2A3G - chains C and D of the 4 polymer chains in the assembly; structure by X-ray diffraction, 2.25 A resolution.

# Chain C
Protein: Insulin
From: Bos taurus
Notes: fragment: insulin A chain, residues 85-105
Reference sequence: P01317 (INS_BOVIN); residues 1-21 here correspond to UniProt positions 85-105 (UniProt number = residue number + 84)
Amino-acid sequence (21 residues; row label = number of the first residue in the row):
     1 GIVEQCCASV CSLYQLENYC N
Disulfides: C6-C11

# Chain D
Protein: Insulin
From: Bos taurus
Notes: fragment: insulin B chain, residues 25-54
Reference sequence: P01317 (INS_BOVIN); residues 1-30 here correspond to UniProt positions 25-54 (UniProt number = residue number + 24)
Amino-acid sequence (30 residues; each row starts with the number of its first residue):
     1 FVNQHLCGSH LVEALYLVCG ERGFFYTPKA
Metal / ion sites: Zn2+ near H10 (its only coordinating residue here)

# Chain C / chain D interface
Disulfides between the chains: C7(C)-C7(D), C20(C)-C19(D)
Contacting residue pairs - 37 pairs, chain C then chain D:
  G1(C) - A30(D)
  I2(C) - L11(D)  hydrophobic
  I2(C) - L15(D)  hydrophobic
  C6(C) - Q4(D)
  C6(C) - H5(D)
  C6(C) - L6(D)  hydrogen bond (backbone-backbone)
  C6(C) - L11(D)  hydrophobic
  C7(C) - H5(D)  hydrogen bond (backbone-side chain)
  C7(C) - L6(D)
  C7(C) - C7(D)  disulfide
  A8(C) - H5(D)
  S9(C) - H5(D)  hydrogen bond (backbone-side chain)
  V10(C) - N3(D)
  V10(C) - Q4(D)
  V10(C) - H5(D)
  C11(C) - N3(D)
  C11(C) - Q4(D)  hydrogen bond (backbone-backbone)
  S12(C) - N3(D)
  L13(C) - F1(D)  hydrophobic
  L13(C) - V18(D)
  Y14(C) - F1(D)
  L16(C) - L11(D)  hydrophobic
  L16(C) - A14(D)  hydrophobic
  L16(C) - L15(D)
  E17(C) - V18(D)
  E17(C) - R22(D)  salt bridge
  N18(C) - F25(D)
  Y19(C) - L15(D)  hydrophobic
  Y19(C) - F24(D)
  Y19(C) - F25(D)  hydrogen bond (backbone-backbone)
  C20(C) - C19(D)  disulfide
  C20(C) - R22(D)
  C20(C) - G23(D)
  N21(C) - R22(D)  hydrogen bond (backbone-side chain)
  N21(C) - G23(D)  hydrogen bond (backbone-backbone)
  N21(C) - F24(D)
  N21(C) - F25(D)
Interface residues without a listed pair, chain C (19 interface residues in all): V3, E4
Interface residues without a listed pair, chain D (20 interface residues in all): V2, Y26, T27, P28

# Summary
19 residues of chain C face 20 of chain D across their interface; the contacts include 2 disulfide bonds, 7
hydrogen bonds and 1 salt bridge. Polar contacts include E17(C)-R22(D), C7(C)-H5(D) and S9(C)-H5(D).
Here chain C is Insulin and chain D is Insulin, both from Bos taurus. Entry 2A3G (The structure of T6 bovine
insulin) was determined by X-ray diffraction.
